PDB entry 2LGB | solution NMR | chains A and B

# Chain A
Molecule: Insulin A chain
Organism: Homo sapiens
UniProt: P01308 (INS_HUMAN); residues 1-21 here correspond to UniProt positions 90-110 (UniProt number = residue number + 89)
Amino-acid sequence (22 residues; numbered 1 to 22; the number before each row is that of its first residue):
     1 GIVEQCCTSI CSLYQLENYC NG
Sequence notes: insertion (22)
Disulfide bonds: Cys-6/Cys-11

# Chain B
Molecule: Insulin B chain
Organism: Homo sapiens
UniProt: P01308 (INS_HUMAN); residues 101-131 here correspond to UniProt positions 25-55 (UniProt number = residue number - 76)
Amino-acid sequence (31 residues; row label = number of the first residue in the row):
   101 FVNQHLCGSH LVEALYLVCG ERGFFYTPKT R

# How chain A and chain B interact
Inter-chain disulfides: Cys-7(A)/Cys-107(B), Cys-20(A)/Cys-119(B)
Residue-residue contacts (35):
  Gly-1(A) / Arg-131(B)
  Ile-2(A) / Arg-131(B)
  Val-3(A) / Gly-108(B)
  Val-3(A) / Arg-131(B)
  Cys-6(A) / Gln-104(B)
  Cys-6(A) / His-105(B)
  Cys-6(A) / Leu-106(B)
  Cys-6(A) / Leu-111(B)
  Cys-7(A) / His-105(B)
  Cys-7(A) / Leu-106(B)
  Cys-7(A) / Cys-107(B)  disulfide
  Thr-8(A) / His-105(B)
  Ser-9(A) / His-105(B)
  Ile-10(A) / Asn-103(B)
  Ile-10(A) / Gln-104(B)
  Ile-10(A) / His-105(B)
  Cys-11(A) / Asn-103(B)
  Cys-11(A) / Gln-104(B)
  Ser-12(A) / Phe-101(B)
  Ser-12(A) / Asn-103(B)
  Leu-13(A) / Phe-101(B)
  Leu-13(A) / Val-118(B)
  Leu-16(A) / Leu-111(B)
  Leu-16(A) / Ala-114(B)
  Leu-16(A) / Leu-115(B)
  Leu-16(A) / Val-118(B)
  Glu-17(A) / Val-118(B)
  Tyr-19(A) / Leu-111(B)
  Tyr-19(A) / Leu-115(B)
  Tyr-19(A) / Phe-124(B)
  Tyr-19(A) / Arg-131(B)
  Cys-20(A) / Leu-115(B)
  Cys-20(A) / Cys-119(B)  disulfide
  Cys-20(A) / Gly-123(B)
  Gly-22(A) / Arg-131(B)
Also at the interface, not in a pair above, chain B (17 interface residues in all): Arg-122, Thr-130

# Overview
Chain A and chain B form an interface of 16 and 17 residues respectively, with 2 disulfide bonds.
Chain A is Insulin A chain and chain B is Insulin B chain, both from Homo sapiens; the structure, Modified
A22Gly-B31Arg Human Insulin, was determined by solution NMR.
